Entry 7OD8 (electron microscopy, 3.00 A resolution); this record covers chains D and E of the 6 polymer chains in the assembly.

[Chain D]
Molecule: Capsid protein
From: Hepatitis B virus genotype D subtype ayw (isolate France/Tiollais/1979)
Reference sequence: P03146 (CAPSD_HBVD3); numbering as in UniProt (aligned over 1-183)
Chain sequence (183 residues; each row starts with the number of its first residue):
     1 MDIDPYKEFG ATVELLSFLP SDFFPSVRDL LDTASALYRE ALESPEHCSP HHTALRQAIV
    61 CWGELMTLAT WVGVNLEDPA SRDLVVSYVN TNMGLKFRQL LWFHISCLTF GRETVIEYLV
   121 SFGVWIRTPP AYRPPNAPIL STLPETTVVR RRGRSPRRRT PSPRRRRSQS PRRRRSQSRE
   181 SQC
Not modelled in the structure: 145-183
Differences from the reference sequence: engineered mutation V60 (Leu in P03146)
Reported in the primary citation:
  - mutagenesis - L60V (127 +/- 19 uM): decreased binding to peptide GSLLGRMKGA (chain E)

[Chain E]
Molecule: peptide GSLLGRMKGA
Chain sequence (20 residues; row label = number of the first residue in the row; X marks 10 residues of unknown identity (built as UNK)):
     5 XXXXXXXXXX GSLLGRMKGA
Not modelled in the structure: 11-24

[How chain D and chain E interact]
Chain D side of the interface, 6 residues: N75, L76, E77, D78, S81, L84

[Overview]
Chain D and chain E make no direct contact in this assembly. From the paper: L60V of chain D reduces binding
to peptide GSLLGRMKGA (chain E).
Chain D is Capsid protein (Hepatitis B virus genotype D subtype ayw (isolate France/Tiollais/1979)) and chain
E is peptide GSLLGRMKGA; the structure, Hepatitis B core Protein mutant L60V + GSLLGRMKGA, was determined by
electron microscopy together with 7OD6, 7OD7, 7OEN, 7OEV and 7OEW from the same study.
